PDB entry 9B02 | X-ray diffraction, 1.97 A resolution | chain A

== Chain A ==
Protein: 2-nitroimidazole nitrohydrolase
From: Mycobacterium sp. JS330
Notes: EC 3.5.99.9
UniProtKB: F4ZCI3 (NNHA_MYCS0); residues 1-379 here = UniProt positions 1-379
Amino-acid sequence (386 residues; row label = number of the first residue in the row; numbers below 1 keep their minus sign (Met-6 is residue -6)):
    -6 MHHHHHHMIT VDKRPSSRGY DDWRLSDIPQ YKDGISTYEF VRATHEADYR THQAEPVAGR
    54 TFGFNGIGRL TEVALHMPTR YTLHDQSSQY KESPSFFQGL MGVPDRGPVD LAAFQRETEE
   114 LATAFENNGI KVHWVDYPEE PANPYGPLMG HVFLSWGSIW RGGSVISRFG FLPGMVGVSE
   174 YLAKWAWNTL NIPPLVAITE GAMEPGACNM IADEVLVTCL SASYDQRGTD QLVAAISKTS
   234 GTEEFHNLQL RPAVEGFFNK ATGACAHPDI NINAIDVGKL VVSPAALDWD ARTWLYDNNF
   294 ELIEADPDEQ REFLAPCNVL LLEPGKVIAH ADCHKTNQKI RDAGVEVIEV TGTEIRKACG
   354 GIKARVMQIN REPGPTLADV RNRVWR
Disordered / not traced: -6 to 10
Sequence notes: initiating methionine (-6); expression tag (-5 to 0); engineered mutation Ile2 (Thr in F4ZCI3), Asp14 (Gly in F4ZCI3), Arg73 (Lys in F4ZCI3), Ala357 (Cys in F4ZCI3)
From the paper describing this entry:
  - conformationally variable residues (side-chain flip): Asp262
  - catalytic residues: His260
  - mutagenesis - C352A, C352S: decreased catalytic activity
  - mutagenesis - C352S: decreased expression
  - mutagenesis - H260F, H260N, D262N, N311D: abolished catalytic activity
  - mutagenesis - T2I/G14D/K73R: increased expression
  - catalytic residues: Asp262 (proposed by the authors, not directly observed)
  - specificity-determining residues: Glu197 (from molecular simulation)
  - catalytic residues: Asn311 (from molecular simulation)

== Summary ==
The paper reports catalytic residues His260, Asp262 and Asn311; H260F, H260N and D262N, among others, abolish
catalytic activity; 7 substitutions were tested in all.
Chain A is 2-nitroimidazole nitrohydrolase (Mycobacterium sp. JS330); the structure, nnhA C357A catalytic
mutant in tris buffer, was determined by X-ray diffraction together with 9AZG, 9AZH and 9B01 from the same
study.
